Entry 7X5K (electron microscopy, 3.80 A resolution); this record covers chains S and I of the 20 polymer chains in the assembly.

== Chain S ==
Molecule: 43-nt DNA strand
From: DNA molecule
Sequence (43 nucleotides; numbered 2 to 44; the number before each row is that of its first residue):
     2 TAATTAATTA ATAATTAATT AATAATTAAT TATAATTAAT TAA

== Chain I ==
Molecule: Flax rust resistance protein
From: Linum usitatissimum
UniProt: Q9XEH4 (Q9XEH4_LINUS); numbering as in UniProt (aligned over 27-230)
Chain sequence (204 residues; row label = number of the first residue in the row):
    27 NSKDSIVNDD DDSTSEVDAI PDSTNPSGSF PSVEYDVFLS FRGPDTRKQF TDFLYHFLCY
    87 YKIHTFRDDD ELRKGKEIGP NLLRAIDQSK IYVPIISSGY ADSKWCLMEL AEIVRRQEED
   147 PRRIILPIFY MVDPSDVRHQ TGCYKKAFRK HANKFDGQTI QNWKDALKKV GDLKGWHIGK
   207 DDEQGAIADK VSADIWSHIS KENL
Disordered / not traced: 27-58, 229-230
Differences from the reference sequence: engineered mutation Gly197 (Glu in Q9XEH4)
From the paper describing this entry:
  - binding site for the 43-nt DNA strand: Lys171, Lys172, Arg175, Lys176
  - mutagenesis - K200E: decreased catalytic activity on nuclease
  - mutagenesis - K200E: decreased catalytic activity on synthetase
  - mutagenesis - F79A/E209A: decreased catalytic activity
  - mutagenesis - C132A, K200E: unchanged catalytic activity on NADase
  - mutagenesis - C132A: unchanged catalytic activity on nuclease
  - mutagenesis - C132A: decreased catalytic activity on 2',3'-cAMP/cGMP synthetase
  - catalytic residues: Glu135 (citing earlier work)

== Interface between chain S and chain I ==
Residue-residue contacts (5; chain S residue first):
  DT31(S) with Arg99(I), sugar contact; Lys130(I), hydrogen bond to the phosphate
  DT32(S) with Lys130(I), salt bridge to the phosphate
  DA33(S) with Lys176(I), salt bridge to the phosphate
  DT34(S) with Lys172(I), salt bridge to the phosphate

== In short ==
The chain S/chain I interface involves 4 residues from each chain; the contacts include 1 hydrogen bond and 3
salt bridges. Among the polar pairs are DT31(S)-Lys130(I), DT32(S)-Lys130(I) and DA33(S)-Lys176(I). The paper
reports the catalytic residue Glu135(I); K200E of chain I reduces catalytic activity on nuclease; 3
substitutions were tested in all.
Here chain S is a 43-nt DNA strand (DNA molecule) and chain I is Flax rust resistance protein (Linum
usitatissimum). Entry 7X5K (Tir-dsDNA complex, the initial binding state) was determined by electron
microscopy together with 7VU8, 7X5L and 7X5M from the same study.
